Entry 9MTY (electron microscopy, 3.05 A resolution); this record covers chains A and G of the 7 polymer chains in the assembly.

[Chain A]
Molecule: Transposase IS116/IS110/IS902 C-terminal domain-containing protein
From: Thermoproteota archaeon
UniProtKB: A0A370LRB3 (A0A370LRB3_9CREN); numbering as in UniProt (aligned over 1-331)
Chain sequence (331 residues; numbered 1 to 331; the number before each row is that of its first residue):
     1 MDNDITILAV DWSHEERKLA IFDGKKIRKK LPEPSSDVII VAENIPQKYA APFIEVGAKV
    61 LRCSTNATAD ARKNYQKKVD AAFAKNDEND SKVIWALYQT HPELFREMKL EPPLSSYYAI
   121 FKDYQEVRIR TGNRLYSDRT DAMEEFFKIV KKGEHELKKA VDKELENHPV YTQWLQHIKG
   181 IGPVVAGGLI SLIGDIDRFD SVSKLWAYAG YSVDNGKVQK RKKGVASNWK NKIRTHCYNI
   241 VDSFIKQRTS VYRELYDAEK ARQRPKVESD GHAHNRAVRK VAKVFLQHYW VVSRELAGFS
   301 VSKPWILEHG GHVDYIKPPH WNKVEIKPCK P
Not modelled in the structure: 1-5, 75-85, 303-316, 323-331
Metal / ion sites: Mg2+ site 1 near Asp11 (its only coordinating residue here); Mg2+ site 2: Asp123 (shared with 1 residue of chain C)
Reported in the primary citation:
  - catalytic residues: Asp11
  - mutagenesis - D11A: abolished catalytic activity on synthetic target DNA

[Chain G]
Molecule: Target DNA, spacer B targeted strand, 3' of cut
Sequence (26 nucleotides; row label = number of the first residue in the row):
     1 GGCAATCATC AATTTTTTAA CGCTGA
Not modelled in the structure: 16-26

[How chain A and chain G interact]
Pairs across the interface - 26 pairs, chain A then chain G:
  Lys122(A) - DT6(G)  salt bridge to the phosphate
  Gln125(A) - DA5(G)  sugar contact
  Gln125(A) - DT6(G)  hydrogen bond to the phosphate
  Arg128(A) - DA4(G)  hydrogen bond to the phosphate
  Arg128(A) - DA5(G)  salt bridge to the phosphate
  Ile129(A) - DA4(G)  sugar contact
  Asn133(A) - DG2(G)  base contact
  Asn133(A) - DC3(G)  hydrogen bond to the base
  Tyr136(A) - DG2(G)  hydrogen bond to the phosphate
  Tyr136(A) - DC3(G)  sugar contact
  Ile178(A) - DA8(G)  phosphate contact
  Lys179(A) - DA8(G)  phosphate contact
  Lys179(A) - DT9(G)  salt bridge to the phosphate
  Gly180(A) - DC7(G)  hydrogen bond to the phosphate
  Gly180(A) - DA8(G)  hydrogen bond to the phosphate
  Ile181(A) - DC7(G)  phosphate contact
  Ile181(A) - DA8(G)  phosphate contact
  Gly182(A) - DC7(G)  hydrogen bond to the phosphate
  Pro183(A) - DC7(G)  phosphate contact
  Val184(A) - DT6(G)  phosphate contact
  Val184(A) - DC7(G)  hydrogen bond to the phosphate
  Val185(A) - DC7(G)  hydrogen bond to the phosphate
  Tyr238(A) - DA5(G)  base contact
  Asn239(A) - DA5(G)  hydrogen bond to the base
  Gln247(A) - DC7(G)  hydrogen bond to the base
  Gln247(A) - DA8(G)  sugar contact
Interface residues without a listed pair, chain A (20 interface residues in all): Thr235, Ser243, Lys246

[In short]
20 residues of chain A face 8 of chain G across their interface; the contacts include 11 hydrogen bonds and 3
salt bridges. Polar contacts include Asn133(A)-DC3(G), Asn239(A)-DA5(G) and Gln247(A)-DC7(G). The paper
reports the catalytic residue Asp11(A); D11A of chain A abolishes catalytic activity on synthetic target DNA.
Here chain A is Transposase IS116/IS110/IS902 C-terminal domain-containing protein (Thermoproteota archaeon)
and chain G is Target DNA, spacer B targeted strand, 3' of cut. Entry 9MTY (Structure of TIGR-TasR in complex
with tigRNA and target DNA after DNA cleavage) was determined by electron microscopy.
